5X11 - chains J and A of the 4 polymer chains in the assembly; structure by X-ray diffraction, 2.65 A resolution.

# Chain J
Molecule: 28-nt DNA strand
Sequence (28 nucleotides; row label = number of the first residue in the row):
     1 GTAATCATGT AACTATTTAC ATGTTCCG

# Chain A
Name: Transcriptional regulator
From: Bacillus subtilis subsp. spizizenii strain W23
Reference sequence: E0TW95 (E0TW95_BACPZ); residue numbers follow UniProt; this construct covers 1-182
Amino-acid sequence (188 residues; row label = number of the first residue in the row; numbers below 1 keep their minus sign (Gly-5 is residue -5)):
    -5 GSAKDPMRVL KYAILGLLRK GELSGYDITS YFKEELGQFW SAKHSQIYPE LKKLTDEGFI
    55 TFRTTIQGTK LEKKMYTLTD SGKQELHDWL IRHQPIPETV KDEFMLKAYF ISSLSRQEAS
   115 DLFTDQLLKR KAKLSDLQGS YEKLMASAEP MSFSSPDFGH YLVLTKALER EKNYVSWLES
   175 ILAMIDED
Not modelled in the structure: -5 to -3, 108-109, 142-143, 180-182
Sequence notes: expression tag (-5 to 0)
From the paper describing this entry:
  - binding site for the 28-nt DNA strand: Tyr20, His38, Ser39, Gln40, Tyr42, Gln61 to Leu65, Lys67, Lys68, Lys95
  - binding site for the 28-nt DNA strand: Arg2, Trp34, Lys37
  - mutagenesis - Y20A (17-fold), Y20A/H38A, H38A (3.3-fold), H38A/S39A (10-fold), H38A/Y42A, S39A (1.7-fold), Y42A (100-fold), K64A (3-fold), L65A, K67A (65-fold), K68A (6-fold), K95A: decreased binding to the 28-nt DNA strand
  - mutagenesis - Y20A, Y42A: unchanged stability
  - mutagenesis - R2A, Q32A, Q32E, W34A, K37A, Q40A, Q61A, H154A, H154A/R164A, R164A: unchanged binding to the 28-nt DNA strand
  - specificity-determining residues: Tyr20, Leu65
  - conformationally variable residues (side-chain flip): Gln32, Phe33
  - mutagenesis - F104R (1.81 M), L156E (1.76 M): decreased stability

# How chain J and chain A interact
Pairs across the interface (21; chain J residue first):
  DT14(J) - Pro0(A)  phosphate contact
  DA15(J) - Pro0(A)  phosphate contact
  DA15(J) - Met1(A)  phosphate contact
  DA15(J) - Arg2(A)  hydrogen bond to the phosphate
  DA15(J) - Gln40(A)  sugar contact
  DT16(J) - Trp34(A)  phosphate contact
  DT16(J) - Gln40(A)  hydrogen bond to the phosphate
  DT17(J) - Lys37(A)  phosphate contact
  DT17(J) - Ser39(A)  base contact
  DT17(J) - Gln40(A)  base contact
  DT18(J) - Lys37(A)  salt bridge to the phosphate
  DT18(J) - Ser39(A)  hydrogen bond to the base
  DA19(J) - Ser39(A)  base contact
  DG23(J) - Leu65(A)  base contact
  DT24(J) - Lys64(A)  phosphate contact
  DT24(J) - Leu65(A)  phosphate contact
  DT25(J) - Gln61(A)  phosphate contact
  DT25(J) - Gly62(A)  phosphate contact
  DT25(J) - Thr63(A)  hydrogen bond to the phosphate
  DT25(J) - Lys64(A)  hydrogen bond to the phosphate
  DT25(J) - Leu65(A)  phosphate contact
Other interface residues (no listed pair), chain J (11 interface residues in all): DC20, DC26
Other interface residues (no listed pair), chain A (15 interface residues in all): Leu4, Ser35, His38

# Summary
11 residues of chain J and 15 residues of chain A are in contact; the contacts include 5 hydrogen bonds and 1
salt bridge. Among the polar pairs are DT18(J)-Ser39(A), DA15(J)-Arg2(A) and DT16(J)-Gln40(A). The paper
reports a binding site for the 28-nt DNA strand at Tyr20(A), His38(A) and Ser39(A) among others; Y20A,
Y20A/H38A and H38A of chain A, among others, reduce binding to the 28-nt DNA strand; 24 substitutions were
tested in all.
Here chain J is a 28-nt DNA strand and chain A is Transcriptional regulator (Bacillus subtilis subsp.
spizizenii strain W23). Entry 5X11 (Crystal structure of Bacillus subtilis PadR in complex with operator DNA)
was determined by X-ray diffraction together with 5Y8T, 5X12, 5X13 and 5X14 from the same study.
